Entry 1OI9 (X-ray diffraction, 2.10 A resolution); this record covers chains A and B.

[Chain A]
Name: Cell division protein kinase 2
Organism: Homo sapiens
Notes: EC 2.7.1.37
UniProtKB: P24941 (CDK2_HUMAN); numbering as in UniProt (aligned over 1-298)
Sequence (302 residues; each row starts with the number of its first residue; numbers below 1 keep their minus sign (Gly-3 is residue -3)):
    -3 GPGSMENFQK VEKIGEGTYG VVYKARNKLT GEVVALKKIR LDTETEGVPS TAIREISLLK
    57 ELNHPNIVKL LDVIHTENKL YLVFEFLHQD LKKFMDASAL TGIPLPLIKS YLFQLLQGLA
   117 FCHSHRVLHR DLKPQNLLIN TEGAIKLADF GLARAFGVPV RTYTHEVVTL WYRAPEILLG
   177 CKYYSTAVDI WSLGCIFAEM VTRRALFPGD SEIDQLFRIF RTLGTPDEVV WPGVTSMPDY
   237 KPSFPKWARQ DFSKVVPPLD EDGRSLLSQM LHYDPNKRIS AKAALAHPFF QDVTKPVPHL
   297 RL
Not modelled in the structure: -3 to -1, 38, 297-298
Modified residues: Thr160 (phosphothreonine; TPO)
Ligand contacts: N20 (6-cyclohexylmethyloxy-2-(4'-hydroxyanilino)purine): Ile10, Gly11, Glu12, Gly13, Val18, Ala31, Val64, Phe80, Glu81, Phe82, Leu83, His84, Gln85, Asp86, Lys89, Gln131, Asn132, Leu134, Asp145
Swiss-Prot annotation at these positions:
  - active site: Asp127 (Proton acceptor)
  - binding site (ATP): Ile10 to Val18, Lys33, Glu81 to Leu83, Asp86, Lys129 to Asn132, Asp145
  - binding site (Mg(2+)): Asn132, Asp145
  - site (CDK7 binding): Lys9, Lys88, Lys89, Leu166
  - modified residue: Met1 (N-acetylmethionine), Lys6 (N6-acetyllysine), Thr14 (Phosphothreonine), Tyr15 (Phosphotyrosine), Tyr19 (Phosphotyrosine), Thr160 (Phosphothreonine)

[Chain B]
Name: Cyclin A2
Organism: Homo sapiens
UniProtKB: P20248 (CGA2_HUMAN); numbering as in UniProt (aligned over 174-432)
Sequence (260 residues; row label = number of the first residue in the row):
   173 MEVPDYHEDI HTYLREMEVK CKPKVGYMKK QPDITNSMRA ILVDWLVEVG EEYKLQNETL
   233 HLAVNYIDRF LSSMSVLRGK LQLVGTAAML LASKFEEIYP PEVAEFVYIT DDTYTKKQVL
   293 RMEHLVLKVL TFDLAAPTVN QFLTQYFLHQ QPANCKVESL AMFLGELSLI DADPYLKYLP
   353 SVIAGAAFHL ALYTVTGQSW PESLIRKTGY TLESLKPCLM DLHQTYLKAP QHAQQSIREK
   413 YKNSKYHGVS LLNPPETLNL
Not modelled in the structure: 173-174
Bound ions: Mg2+: Met200, Gln203, Ile206
Ligand contacts: monothioglycerol (SGM): Met189, Lys192, Cys193, Arg241, Asp305, Ala308

[How chain A and chain B interact]
Contacting residue pairs - 64 pairs, chain A then chain B:
  Thr39(A) with Lys289(B)
  Glu40(A) with Lys288(B), hydrogen bond (backbone-side chain); Lys289(B); Leu292(B)
  Thr41(A) with Lys288(B), hydrogen bond (backbone-side chain)
  Glu42(A) with Lys266(B), hydrogen bond (backbone-side chain); Glu274(B); Val275(B), hydrogen bond (side chain-backbone)
  Gly43(A) with Lys266(B); Leu292(B); Glu295(B)
  Val44(A) with Lys266(B), hydrogen bond (backbone-side chain); Glu295(B), hydrogen bond (backbone-side chain); Leu299(B), hydrophobic
  Ser46(A) with Lys266(B)
  Ile49(A) with Leu263(B), hydrophobic; Lys266(B); Leu306(B), hydrophobic
  Arg50(A) with Lys266(B); Phe267(B), hydrogen bond (side chain-backbone); Glu269(B)
  Ile52(A) with Phe304(B), hydrophobic
  Ser53(A) with Phe267(B); Phe304(B); Leu306(B)
  Leu54(A) with Ala307(B), hydrophobic
  Lys56(A) with Thr303(B), hydrogen bond (side chain-backbone); Asp305(B), salt bridge
  Glu57(A) with Tyr185(B), hydrogen bond; Ala307(B)
  His71(A) with His296(B), hydrogen bond; Phe304(B)
  Thr72(A) with His296(B)
  Ala116(A) with Tyr178(B)
  His119(A) with Tyr178(B); Ile182(B)
  Ser120(A) with Tyr178(B); Asp181(B), hydrogen bond; Ile182(B)
  His121(A) with Tyr185(B)
  Arg122(A) with Ile182(B); Tyr185(B); Ala307(B), hydrogen bond (side chain-backbone)
  Arg150(A) with Glu268(B), salt bridge
  Ala151(A) with Phe267(B), hydrophobic
  Phe152(A) with Ile182(B), hydrophobic
  Val154(A) with His179(B); Ile182(B), hydrophobic; Thr316(B); Gln317(B), hydrogen bond (backbone-backbone)
  Pro155(A) with Thr316(B)
  Arg157(A) with Gln228(B); Glu268(B), salt bridge
  Thr158(A) with Ile270(B)
  Tyr159(A) with Ile270(B)
  Thr160(A) with Glu269(B); Ile270(B)
  Ser181(A) with Val175(B)
  Thr182(A) with Val175(B)
  Ser276(A) with Tyr178(B)
  Ala277(A) with Tyr178(B), hydrogen bond (backbone-side chain)
  Lys278(A) with Asp177(B), hydrogen bond (side chain-backbone); Tyr178(B), hydrogen bond (backbone-side chain); Asp181(B), salt bridge
Also at the interface, not in a pair above, chain A (39 interface residues in all): Val69, Glu73, Leu76, Asn272
Also at the interface, not in a pair above, chain B (33 interface residues in all): Leu186, Met189, Glu230, Leu320

[In short]
Chain A and chain B form an interface of 39 and 33 residues respectively, with 16 hydrogen bonds and 4 salt
bridges. Polar pairs include Lys56(A)-Asp305(B), Arg150(A)-Glu268(B) and Arg157(A)-Glu268(B). Ligands of chain
A: compound N20. Bound to chain B: monothioglycerol.
Chain A is Cell division protein kinase 2 and chain B is Cyclin A2, both from Homo sapiens; the structure,
Structure of human Thr160-phospho CDK2/cyclin A complexed with a 6-cyclohexylmethyloxy-2-anilino-purine
inhibitor, was determined by X-ray diffraction together with 1OIU and 1OIY from the same study.
